3KFD - chains B and I of the 6 polymer chains in the assembly; structure by X-ray diffraction, 3.00 A resolution.

== Chain B ==
Name: Transforming growth factor beta-1
From: Homo sapiens
UniProtKB: P01137 (TGFB1_HUMAN); residues 1-112 here correspond to UniProt positions 279-390 (UniProt number = residue number + 278)
Sequence (112 residues; each row starts with the number of its first residue):
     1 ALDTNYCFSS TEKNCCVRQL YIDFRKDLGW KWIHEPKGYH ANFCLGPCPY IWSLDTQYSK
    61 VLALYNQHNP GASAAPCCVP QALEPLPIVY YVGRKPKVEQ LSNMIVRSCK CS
Disulfide bonds: Cys7-Cys16, Cys15-Cys78, Cys44-Cys109, Cys48-Cys111
What the authors report for this chain:
  - specificity-determining residues: Ile51, Gln67 (proposed by the authors, not directly observed)

== Chain I ==
Name: TGF-beta receptor type-1
From: Homo sapiens
Notes: fragment: extracellular domain
UniProtKB: P36897 (TGFR1_HUMAN); residues 7-91 here correspond to UniProt positions 31-115 (UniProt number = residue number + 24)
Sequence (85 residues; row label = number of the first residue in the row):
     7 ATALQCFCHL CTKDNFTCVT DGLCFVSVTE TTDKVIHNSM CIAEIDLIPR DRPFVCAPSS
    67 KTGSVTTTYC CNQDHCNKIE LPTTV
Not modelled in the structure: 7-8, 36-38, 64-71, 86-91
Disulfide bonds: Cys12-Cys30, Cys14-Cys17, Cys24-Cys47, Cys62-Cys76, Cys77-Cys82
Swiss-Prot annotation at these positions:
  - glycosylation: Asn21 (N-linked (GlcNAc...) asparagine)

== Interface between chain B and chain I ==
Contacting residue pairs (15; chain B residue first):
  Ala1(B) with Leu16(I), hydrophobic
  Leu2(B) with Leu16(I), hydrophobic
  Asp3(B) with Leu16(I)
  Asn5(B) with Lys19(I)
  Tyr6(B) with His15(I), hydrogen bond; Leu16(I), hydrophobic; Thr18(I), hydrogen bond (backbone-side chain)
  Tyr50(B) with Phe60(I); Val61(I)
  Ile51(B) with Phe31(I), hydrophobic; Met46(I), hydrophobic
  Trp52(B) with Asn44(I)
  Gln57(B) with Ile54(I); Phe60(I)
  Lys60(B) with Val61(I)
The authors on this interface:
  - residue pairs: Tyr6(B)-His15(I) (hydrogen bond)
  - interface residues, chain B: Ala1(B), Leu2(B), Asn5(B), Ile51(B), Gln57(B), Lys60(B)
  - interface residues, chain I: Leu16(I), Lys19(I), Phe31(I), Ile54(I), Val61(I)

== In short ==
Chain B and chain I each contribute 10 residues to their interface; the contacts include 2 hydrogen bonds.
Polar contacts include Tyr6(B)-His15(I) and Tyr6(B)-Thr18(I). The paper describes a hydrogen bond between
Tyr6(B) and His15(I). The paper reports interface residues Ala1(B), Leu2(B) and Leu16(I) among others;
specificity determinants Ile51(B) and Gln67(B).
Chain B is Transforming growth factor beta-1 and chain I is TGF-beta receptor type-1, both from Homo sapiens;
the structure, Ternary complex of TGF-b1 reveals isoform-specific ligand recognition and receptor recruitment
in the superfamily, was determined by X-ray diffraction.
